PDB entry 3EPD | electron microscopy, 9.00 A resolution (very low resolution: no residue pairs are listed; an interface is given only as per-side residue counts) | chains 2 and 4 of the 6 polymer chains in the assembly

# Chain 2
Molecule: protein VP2
Organism: Human poliovirus 3
Reference sequence: Q8B3S0 (Q8B3S0_9ENTO); residues 6-271 here correspond to UniProt positions 75-340 (UniProt number = residue number + 69)
Amino-acid sequence (266 residues; each row starts with the number of its first residue):
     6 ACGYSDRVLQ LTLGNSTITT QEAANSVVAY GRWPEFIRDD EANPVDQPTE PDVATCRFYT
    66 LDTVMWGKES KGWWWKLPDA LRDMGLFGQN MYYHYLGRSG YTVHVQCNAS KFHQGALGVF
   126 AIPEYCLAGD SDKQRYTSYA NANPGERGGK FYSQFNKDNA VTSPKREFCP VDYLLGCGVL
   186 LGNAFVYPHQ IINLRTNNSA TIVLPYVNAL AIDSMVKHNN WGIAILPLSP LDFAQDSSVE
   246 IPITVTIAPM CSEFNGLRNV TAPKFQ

# Chain 4
Molecule: protein VP4
Organism: Human poliovirus 3
Reference sequence: Q8B3S0 (Q8B3S0_9ENTO); residue numbers follow UniProt; this construct covers 2-69
Amino-acid sequence (68 residues; each row starts with the number of its first residue):
     2 GAQVSSQKVG AHENSNRAYG GSTINYTTIN YYKDSASNAA SKQDYSQDPS KFTEPLKDVL
    62 IKTAPALN
Not modelled in the structure: 17-22

# Interface between chain 2 and chain 4
At this resolution (9 A) residue pairs are not listed: 14 residues of chain 2 and 10 of chain 4 lie at the interface.

# Overview
The interface between chain 2 and chain 4 involves 14 residues on one side and 10 on the other.
Chain 2 is protein VP2 and chain 4 is protein VP4, both from Human poliovirus 3; the structure, CryoEM
structure of poliovirus receptor bound to poliovirus type 3, was determined by electron microscopy (same
publication as 3URO, 3EPC and 3EPF).
